Entry 8U72 (electron microscopy, 3.15 A resolution); this record covers chains I and T of the 16 polymer chains in the assembly.

== Chain I ==
Protein: Piwi domain-containing protein
Source organism: Thermoflavifilum thermophilum
Reference sequence: A0A1I7NFD7 (A0A1I7NFD7_9BACT); residue numbers follow UniProt; this construct covers 1-507
Amino-acid sequence (507 residues; each row starts with the number of its first residue):
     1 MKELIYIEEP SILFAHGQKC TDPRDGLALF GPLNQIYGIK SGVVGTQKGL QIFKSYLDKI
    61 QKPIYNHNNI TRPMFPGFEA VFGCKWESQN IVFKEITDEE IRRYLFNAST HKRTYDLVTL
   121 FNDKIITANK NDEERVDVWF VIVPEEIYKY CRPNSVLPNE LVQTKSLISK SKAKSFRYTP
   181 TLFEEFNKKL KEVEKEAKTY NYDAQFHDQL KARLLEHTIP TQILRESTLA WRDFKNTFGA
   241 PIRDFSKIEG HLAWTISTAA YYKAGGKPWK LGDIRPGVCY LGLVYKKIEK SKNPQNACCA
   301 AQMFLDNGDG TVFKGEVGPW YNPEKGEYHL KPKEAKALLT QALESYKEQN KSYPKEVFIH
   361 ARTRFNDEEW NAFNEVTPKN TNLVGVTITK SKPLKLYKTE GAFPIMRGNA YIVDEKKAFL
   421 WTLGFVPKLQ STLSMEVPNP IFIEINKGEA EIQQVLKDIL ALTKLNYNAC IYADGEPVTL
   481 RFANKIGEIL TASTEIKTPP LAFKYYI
Disordered / not traced: 150-202
Bound ions: Mg2+: Asn468 (shared with 2 residues of chain S)
Reported in the primary citation:
  - binding site for the 21-nt RNA strand: Tyr148, His207, Lys211, Arg225, Thr228, Arg243, Lys325, Lys395, Asn439, Asn466, Arg481
  - binding site for the 45-nt DNA strand: Arg72, Lys286, Lys287, Arg362, Arg364
  - binding site for Mg2+: Asn468
  - self-association interface (contacts with another copy of this molecule): Gln35, Tyr37, Lys130
  - mutagenesis - Q35A/Y37A: abolished catalytic activity

== Chain T ==
Molecule: 45-nt DNA strand
Sequence (45 nucleotides; numbered -22 to 22; the number before each row is that of its first residue; numbers below 1 keep their minus sign (DA-22 is residue -22)):
   -22 AAACGACGGC CAGTGCCAAG CTTACTATAC AACCTACTAC CTCAT
Disordered / not traced: -22 to 2, 21-22

== Interface between chain I and chain T ==
Residue-residue contacts - 12 pairs, chain I then chain T:
  Arg72(I) with DC20(T), salt bridge to the phosphate
  Arg243(I) with DT19(T), hydrogen bond to the base
  Ile248(I) with DC20(T), phosphate contact
  Lys286(I) with DA13(T), salt bridge to the phosphate
  Lys287(I) with DT12(T), phosphate contact; DA13(T), hydrogen bond to the phosphate
  Tyr328(I) with DT12(T), sugar contact
  Arg362(I) with DC11(T), phosphate contact
  Thr363(I) with DC11(T), phosphate contact
  Arg364(I) with DC10(T), salt bridge to the phosphate; DC11(T), phosphate contact
  Met435(I) with DC20(T), base contact
Interface residues without a listed pair, chain I (11 interface residues in all): Tyr285

== Summary ==
Chain I and chain T form an interface of 11 and 6 residues respectively; the contacts include 2 hydrogen bonds
and 3 salt bridges. Among the polar pairs are Arg243(I)-DT19(T), Lys287(I)-DA13(T) and Arg72(I)-DC20(T). The
paper reports a binding site for the 21-nt RNA strand at Tyr148(I), His207(I) and Lys211(I) among others;
Q35A/Y37A of chain I abolish catalytic activity.
Here chain I is Piwi domain-containing protein (Thermoflavifilum thermophilum) and chain T is a 45-nt DNA
strand. Entry 8U72 (Cryo-EM structure of the SPARTA oligomer with guide RNA and target DNA) was determined by
electron microscopy (same publication as 8U7B).
